Entry 6HKT (X-ray diffraction, 9.70 A resolution (very low resolution: no residue pairs are listed; an interface is given only as per-side residue counts)); this record covers chains J and e of the 50 polymer chains in the assembly.

# Chain J
Molecule: 1122-nt DNA strand
Sequence (1122 nucleotides; row label = number of the first residue in the row):
     1 ATCGCTGTTCAATACATGCACAGGATGTATATATCTGACACGTGCCTGGA
    51 GACTAGGGAGTAATCCCCTTGGCGGTTAAAACGCGGGGGACAGCGCGTAC
   101 GTGCGTTTAAGCGGTGCTAGAGCTGTCTACGACCAATTGAGCGGCCTCGG
   151 CACCGGGATTCTCCAGGGCGGCCGCGTATAGGGTCTCGGGGCTGTTCAAT
   201 ACATGCACAGGATGTATATATCTGACACGTGCCTGGAGACTAGGGAGTAA
   251 TCCCCTTGGCGGTTAAAACGCGGGGGACAGCGCGTACGTGCGTTTAAGCG
   301 GTGCTAGAGCTGTCTACGACCAATTGAGCGGCCTCGGCACCGGGATTCTC
   351 CAGGGCGGCCGCGTATAGGGTCTCGGGGCTGTTCAATACATGCACAGGAT
   401 GTATATATCTGACACGTGCCTGGAGACTAGGGAGTAATCCCCTTGGCGGT
   451 TAAAACGCGGGGGACAGCGCGTACGTGCGTTTAAGCGGTGCTAGAGCTGT
   501 CTACGACCAATTGAGCGGCCTCGGCACCGGGATTCTCCAGGGCGGCCGCG
   551 TATAGGGTCTCGGGGCTGTTCAATACATGCACAGGATGTATATATCTGAC
   601 ACGTGCCTGGAGACTAGGGAGTAATCCCCTTGGCGGTTAAAACGCGGGGG
   651 ACAGCGCGTACGTGCGTTTAAGCGGTGCTAGAGCTGTCTACGACCAATTG
   701 AGCGGCCTCGGCACCGGGATTCTCCAGGGCGGCCGCGTATAGGGTCTCGG
   751 GGCTGTTCAATACATGCACAGGATGTATATATCTGACACGTGCCTGGAGA
   801 CTAGGGAGTAATCCCCTTGGCGGTTAAAACGCGGGGGACAGCGCGTACGT
   851 GCGTTTAAGCGGTGCTAGAGCTGTCTACGACCAATTGAGCGGCCTCGGCA
   901 CCGGGATTCTCCAGGGCGGCCGCGTATAGGGTCTCGGGGCTGTTCAATAC
   951 ATGCACAGGATGTATATATCTGACACGTGCCTGGAGACTAGGGAGTAATC
  1001 CCCTTGGCGGTTAAAACGCGGGGGACAGCGCGTACGTGCGTTTAAGCGGT
  1051 GCTAGAGCTGTCTACGACCAATTGAGCGGCCTCGGCACCGGGATTCTCCA
  1101 GGGCGGCCGCGTATAGGGTGAT

# Chain e
Name: Histone H3.1
Organism: Homo sapiens
Reference sequence: P68431 (H31_HUMAN); residues 0-135 here correspond to UniProt positions 1-136 (UniProt number = residue number + 1)
Amino-acid sequence (139 residues; each row starts with the number of its first residue; numbers below 1 keep their minus sign (Gly-3 is residue -3)):
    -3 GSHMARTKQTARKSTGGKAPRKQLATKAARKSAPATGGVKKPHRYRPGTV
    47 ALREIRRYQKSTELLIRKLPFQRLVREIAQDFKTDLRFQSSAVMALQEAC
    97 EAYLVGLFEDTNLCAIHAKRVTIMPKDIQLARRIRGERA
Unresolved in the structure: -3 to 37, 135
Sequence notes: expression tag (-3 to -1)
Curated features (UniProtKB/Swiss-Prot):
  - modified residue: Arg2 (Asymmetric dimethylarginine), Thr3 (Phosphothreonine), Lys4 (Allysine), Gln5 (5-glutamyl dopamine), Thr6 (Phosphothreonine), Arg8 (Citrulline), Lys9 (N6,N6,N6-trimethyllysine), Ser10 (ADP-ribosylserine), Thr11 (Phosphothreonine), Lys14 (N6-(2-hydroxyisobutyryl)lysine), Arg17 (Asymmetric dimethylarginine), Lys18 (N6-(2-hydroxyisobutyryl)lysine), Lys23 (N6-(2-hydroxyisobutyryl)lysine), Arg26 (Citrulline), Lys27 (N6,N6,N6-trimethyllysine), Ser28 (ADP-ribosylserine), Lys36 (N6,N6,N6-trimethyllysine), Lys37 (N6-methyllysine), Tyr41 (Phosphotyrosine), Lys56 (N6,N6,N6-trimethyllysine) and 8 more in UniProt
  - lipidation: Lys18 (N6-decanoyllysine)

# How chain J and chain e interact
At this resolution (10 A) residue pairs are not listed: 13 residues of chain J and 18 of chain e lie at the interface.

# Overview
13 residues of chain J face 18 of chain e across their interface.
Chain J is a 1122-nt DNA strand and chain e is Histone H3.1 (Homo sapiens); the structure, Structure of an
H1-bound 6-nucleosome array, was determined by X-ray diffraction.
